6YZ1 - chains A and B; structure by X-ray diffraction, 2.40 A resolution.

# Chain A
Name: nsp16
Organism: Severe acute respiratory syndrome coronavirus 2
Notes: EC 3.4.19.12, 3.4.22.-, 3.4.22.69, 2.7.7.48, 3.6.4.12, 3.6.4.13, 3.1.13.-, 3.1.-.-, 2.1.1.-
UniProtKB: P0DTD1 (R1AB_SARS2); residues 1-298 here correspond to UniProt positions 6799-7096 (UniProt number = residue number + 6798)
Amino-acid sequence (299 residues; each row starts with the number of its first residue; numbering starts at 0):
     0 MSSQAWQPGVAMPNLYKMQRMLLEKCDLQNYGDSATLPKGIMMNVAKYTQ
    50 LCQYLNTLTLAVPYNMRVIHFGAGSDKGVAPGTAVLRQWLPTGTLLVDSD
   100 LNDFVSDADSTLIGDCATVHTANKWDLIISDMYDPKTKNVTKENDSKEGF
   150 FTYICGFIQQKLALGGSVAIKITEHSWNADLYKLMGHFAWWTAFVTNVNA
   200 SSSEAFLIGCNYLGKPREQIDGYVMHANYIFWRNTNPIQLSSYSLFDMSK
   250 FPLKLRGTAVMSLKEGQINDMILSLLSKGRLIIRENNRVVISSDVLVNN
Disordered / not traced: 0, 298
Differences from the reference sequence: initiating methionine (0)
Small-molecule neighbours: sinefungin (SFG): N43, Y47, G71, A72, G73, S74, P80, G81, D99, L100, N101, G113, D114, C115, D130, M131, Y132, F149
UniProt features mapped onto this chain:
  - active site: K46, D130, K170, E203
What the authors report for this chain:
  - binding site for sinefungin: N43, D99, N101, D114, D130
  - catalytic residues: D130 (proposed by the authors, not directly observed)

# Chain B
Name: nsp10
Organism: Severe acute respiratory syndrome coronavirus 2
Notes: EC 3.4.19.12, 3.4.22.-, 3.4.22.69, 2.7.7.48, 3.6.4.12, 3.6.4.13, 3.1.13.-, 3.1.-.-, 2.1.1.-
UniProtKB: P0DTD1 (R1AB_SARS2); residues 10-131 here correspond to UniProt positions 4263-4384 (UniProt number = residue number + 4253)
Amino-acid sequence (123 residues; numbered 9 to 131; the number before each row is that of its first residue):
     9 MNSTVLSFCAFAVDAAKAYKDYLASGGQPITNCVKMLCTHTGTGQAITVT
    59 PEANMDQESFGGASCCLYCRCHIDHPNPKGFCDLKGKYVQIPTTCANDPV
   109 GFTLKNTVCTVCGMWKGYGCSCD
Disordered / not traced: 9-17, 131
Differences from the reference sequence: initiating methionine (9)
Bound ions: Zn2+ site 1: C74, C77, H83, C90; Zn2+ site 2: C117, C120, C128, C130
UniProt features mapped onto this chain:
  - binding site (Zn(2+)): C74, C77, H83, C90, C117, C120, C128, C130
What the authors report for this chain:
  - Zn2+ coordination: C74, C77, H83, C90, C117, C120, C128, C130

# Chain A / chain B interface
Contacting residue pairs (39):
  K38(A) with K43(B), hydrogen bond (backbone-side chain)
  G39(A) with K43(B)
  I40(A) with K43(B); L45(B), hydrophobic
  M41(A) with V42(B), hydrophobic
  V44(A) with V42(B), hydrophobic; K43(B)
  T48(A) with L45(B)
  K76(A) with N40(B)
  V78(A) with N40(B); V42(B), hydrophobic; S72(B); R78(B)
  P80(A) with V42(B), hydrophobic
  A83(A) with M44(B); Y96(B), hydrogen bond (backbone-side chain)
  V84(A) with M44(B)
  R86(A) with G94(B), hydrogen bond (side chain-backbone); Y96(B)
  Q87(A) with M44(B); L45(B), hydrogen bond (side chain-backbone); P59(B); Y96(B), hydrogen bond (backbone-side chain)
  V104(A) with A71(B), hydrophobic; C77(B)
  S105(A) with A71(B); K93(B), hydrogen bond (backbone-side chain)
  D106(A) with G69(B); G70(B), hydrogen bond (side chain-backbone); A71(B), hydrogen bond (side chain-backbone); K93(B); G94(B), hydrogen bond (side chain-backbone); K95(B)
  A107(A) with K93(B)
  L244(A) with L45(B), hydrophobic
  M247(A) with L45(B); C46(B); T47(B)
  S248(A) with T47(B)
Other interface residues (no listed pair), chain A (24 interface residues in all): P37, A45, T91, D102
Other interface residues (no listed pair), chain B (22 interface residues in all): V57, T58, H80, L92
Interface features reported in the paper:
  - specific contacts: P37(A)-L45(B) (hydrophobic contact), I40(A)-L45(B) (hydrophobic contact), M41(A)-V42(B) (hydrophobic contact), V44(A)-V42(B) (hydrophobic contact), V44(A)-L45(B) (hydrophobic contact), A45(A)-L45(B) (hydrophobic contact), T48(A)-L45(B) (hydrophobic contact), V78(A)-V42(B) (hydrophobic contact), P80(A)-V42(B) (hydrophobic contact), L244(A)-L45(B) (hydrophobic contact), M247(A)-L45(B) (hydrophobic contact)
  - interface residues, chain B: N40(B), V42(B), L45(B), K93(B)

# In short
The interface between chain A and chain B involves 24 residues on one side and 22 on the other, with 9
hydrogen bonds. Polar contacts include K38(A)-K43(B), A83(A)-Y96(B) and R86(A)-G94(B). The paper describes
hydrophobic contacts between P37(A) and L45(B), I40(A) and L45(B) and M41(A) and V42(B) among others. The
paper reports the catalytic residue D130(A); a binding site for sinefungin at N43(A), D99(A) and N101(A) among
others.
Here chain A is nsp16 and chain B is nsp10, both from Severe acute respiratory syndrome coronavirus 2. Entry
6YZ1 (The crystal structure of SARS-CoV-2 nsp10-nsp16 methyltransferase complex with Sinefungin) was
determined by X-ray diffraction.
